Entry 9FO2 (electron microscopy, 2.58 A resolution); this record covers chains B and C of the 4 polymer chains in the assembly.

[Chain B]
Protein: Capsid protein VP2
From: Human coxsackievirus A9 (strain Griggs)
UniProtKB: P21404 (POLG_CXA9); residues 10-260 here correspond to UniProt positions 79-329 (UniProt number = residue number + 69)
Chain sequence (251 residues; row label = number of the first residue in the row):
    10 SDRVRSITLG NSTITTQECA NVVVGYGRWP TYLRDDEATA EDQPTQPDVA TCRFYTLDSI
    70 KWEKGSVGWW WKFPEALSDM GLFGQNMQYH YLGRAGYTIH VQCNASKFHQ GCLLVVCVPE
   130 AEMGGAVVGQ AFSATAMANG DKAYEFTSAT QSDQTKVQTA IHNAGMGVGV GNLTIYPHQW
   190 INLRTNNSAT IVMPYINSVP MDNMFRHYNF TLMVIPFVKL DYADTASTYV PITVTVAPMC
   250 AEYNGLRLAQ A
Differences from the reference sequence: conflict V110 (Leu179 in P21404)

[Chain C]
Protein: Capsid protein VP3
From: Human coxsackievirus A9 (strain Griggs)
UniProtKB: P21404 (POLG_CXA9); residues 1-238 here correspond to UniProt positions 331-568 (UniProt number = residue number + 330)
Chain sequence (238 residues; numbered 1 to 238; the number before each row is that of its first residue):
     1 GLPTMNTPGS TQFLTSDDFQ SPCALPQFDV TPSMNIPGEV KNLMEIAEVD SVVPVNNVQD
    61 TTDQMEMFRI PVTINAPLQQ QVFGLRLQPG LDSVFKHTLL GEILNYYAHW SGSMKLTFVF
   121 CGSAMATGKF LIAYSPPGAN PPKTRKDAML GTHIIWDIGL QSSCVLCVPW ISQTHYRLVQ
   181 QDEYTSAGYV TCWYQTGMIV PPGTPNSSSI MCFASACNDF SVRMLRDTPF ISQDNKLQ
Not modelled in the structure: 238
Curated features (UniProtKB/Swiss-Prot):
  - region: K236 to Q238 (Amphipathic alpha-helix)

[Interface between chain B and chain C]
Pairs across the interface - 53 pairs, chain B then chain C:
  Y35(B) with G38(C)
  R37(B) with N35(C), hydrogen bond (side chain-backbone); P37(C)
  E46(B) with M34(C); N35(C)
  K116(B) with S123(C), hydrogen bond (backbone-side chain); A124(C), hydrogen bond (backbone-backbone); M125(C)
  F117(B) with S123(C); P202(C); G203(C); T204(C); P205(C)
  H118(B) with S123(C)
  Q119(B) with C121(C); G122(C); S123(C); P205(C); S207(C), hydrogen bond (side chain-backbone); S208(C)
  S157(B) with D63(C)
  H171(B) with Q64(C)
  V179(B) with M65(C), hydrophobic; F68(C), hydrophobic
  G180(B) with S51(C); V52(C), hydrogen bond (backbone-backbone)
  N181(B) with H97(C), hydrogen bond (side chain-backbone); T98(C); L99(C), hydrogen bond (side chain-backbone)
  T183(B) with V49(C); D50(C)
  I184(B) with I46(C), hydrophobic; V49(C), hydrophobic
  W189(B) with M211(C), hydrophobic; F213(C), hydrophobic
  N191(B) with F120(C), hydrogen bond (side chain-backbone)
  R193(B) with F120(C); G122(C); S123(C), hydrogen bond (side chain-backbone); A124(C); I158(C); G159(C), hydrogen bond (side chain-backbone); S162(C)
  T194(B) with L160(C)
  Y204(B) with P37(C)
  N206(B) with M34(C); I36(C)
  F226(B) with R69(C), hydrogen bond (backbone-side chain); M211(C), hydrophobic
  V227(B) with R69(C); C121(C), hydrophobic
  D230(B) with P205(C)
  A232(B) with G203(C)
Other interface residues (no listed pair), chain B (36 interface residues in all): G120, C121, I170, P203, I205, S207, V208, P209, I224, P225, K228, Y231
Other interface residues (no listed pair), chain C (40 interface residues in all): V119, A126, P201, S209

[Overview]
36 residues of chain B and 40 residues of chain C are in contact, with 11 hydrogen bonds. Polar pairs include
R37(B)-N35(C), K116(B)-S123(C) and Q119(B)-S207(C).
Here chain B is Capsid protein VP2 and chain C is Capsid protein VP3, both from Human coxsackievirus A9
(strain Griggs). Entry 9FO2 (Coxsackievirus A9 bound with compound 15 (CL278)) was determined by electron
microscopy (same publication as 8S7J, 9EXI, 9FA9, 9FCZ, 9FGN, 9FO5 and 9FP5).
